Entry 4F15 (X-ray diffraction, 2.81 A resolution); this record covers chains A and B of the 3 polymer chains in the assembly.

[Chain A]
Protein: Hemagglutinin
From: Influenza A virus
UniProtKB: C5MQE6 (C5MQE6_9INFA); the author numbering skips numbers that UniProt does not, so the offset changes along the chain: 1-264 = UniProt 18-281; 268-506 = UniProt 282-520
Sequence (518 residues; each row starts with the number of its first residue; note: 3 numbers in that range are skipped by the numbering (no residue carries them; nothing is unmodelled there); numbers below 1 keep their minus sign (Ala-8 is residue -8)):
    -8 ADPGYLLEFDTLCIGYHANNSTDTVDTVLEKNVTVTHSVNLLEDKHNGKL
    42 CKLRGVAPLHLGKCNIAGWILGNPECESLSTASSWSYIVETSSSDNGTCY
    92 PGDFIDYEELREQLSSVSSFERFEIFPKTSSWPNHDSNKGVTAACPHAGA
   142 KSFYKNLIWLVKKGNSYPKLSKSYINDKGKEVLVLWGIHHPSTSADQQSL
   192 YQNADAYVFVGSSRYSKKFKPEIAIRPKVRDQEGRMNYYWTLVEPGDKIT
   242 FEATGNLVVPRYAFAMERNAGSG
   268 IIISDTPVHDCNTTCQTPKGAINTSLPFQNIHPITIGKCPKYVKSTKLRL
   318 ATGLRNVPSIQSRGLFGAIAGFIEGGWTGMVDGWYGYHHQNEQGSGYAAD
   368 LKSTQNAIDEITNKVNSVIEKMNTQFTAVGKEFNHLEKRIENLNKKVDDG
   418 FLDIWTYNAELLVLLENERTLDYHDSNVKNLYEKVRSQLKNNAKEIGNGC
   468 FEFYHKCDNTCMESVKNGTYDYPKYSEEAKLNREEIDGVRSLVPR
Unresolved in the structure: -8 to 42, 268-381, 394-512
Disulfide bonds: Cys55-Cys67, Cys90-Cys136
Construct notes: expression tag (-8 to 0, 507-512)

[Chain B]
Protein: Fab fragment, heavy chain
From: Mus musculus
Notes: antibody fragment or engineered binder
Sequence (219 residues; each row starts with the number of its first residue):
     2 VKLQESGAVVQPGGSLRLSCAASGFTGSDYDMSWIRQAPGKGLEWVSGIL
    52 GGSERSYYRDSVKGRSTISRDNSRKTLYLEMNSLRAEDTAVYYCARHSWG
   102 AYVQYGMDGWGQGTTVTVSSASTKGPSVFPLAPSSKSTSGGTAALGCLVK
   152 DYFPEPVTVSWNSGALTSSVHTFPAVLQSSGLYSLSSVVTVPSSSLGTQT
   202 YICNVNHKPSNTKVDKKSC
Unresolved in the structure: 102-109, 135-137
Disulfide bonds: Cys21-Cys95, Cys148-Cys204

[How chain A and chain B interact]
Contacting residue pairs - 7 pairs, chain A then chain B:
  Pro118(A) with Tyr58(B), hydrophobic
  Ser121(A) with Ser57(B); Tyr58(B); Tyr59(B), hydrogen bond (side chain-backbone)
  Lys163(A) with Arg56(B)
  Ser164(A) with Arg56(B)
  Ile166(A) with Ser54(B)
Other interface residues (no listed pair), chain A (6 interface residues in all): Thr120
Other interface residues (no listed pair), chain B (6 interface residues in all): Lys64

[Overview]
The chain A/chain B interface involves 6 residues from each chain; the contacts include 1 hydrogen bond. Its
one hydrogen-bonded contact is Ser121(A)-Tyr59(B).
Chain A is Hemagglutinin (Influenza A virus) and chain B is Fab fragment, heavy chain (Mus musculus); the
structure, Molecular basis of infectivity of 2009 pandemic H1N1 influenza A viruses, was determined by X-ray
diffraction.
